9M5M - chains A and B; structure by X-ray diffraction, 2.06 A resolution.

[Chain A (and B)]
Molecule: aspartate--tRNA ligase
From: Plasmodium vivax
Notes: EC 6.1.1.12; chain B of this document is another copy of the same molecule, construct and numbering; everything in this record applies to it too
UniProt: A0A1G4H6Y1 (A0A1G4H6Y1_PLAVI); numbering as in UniProt (aligned over 96-631)
Chain sequence (536 residues; each row starts with the number of its first residue):
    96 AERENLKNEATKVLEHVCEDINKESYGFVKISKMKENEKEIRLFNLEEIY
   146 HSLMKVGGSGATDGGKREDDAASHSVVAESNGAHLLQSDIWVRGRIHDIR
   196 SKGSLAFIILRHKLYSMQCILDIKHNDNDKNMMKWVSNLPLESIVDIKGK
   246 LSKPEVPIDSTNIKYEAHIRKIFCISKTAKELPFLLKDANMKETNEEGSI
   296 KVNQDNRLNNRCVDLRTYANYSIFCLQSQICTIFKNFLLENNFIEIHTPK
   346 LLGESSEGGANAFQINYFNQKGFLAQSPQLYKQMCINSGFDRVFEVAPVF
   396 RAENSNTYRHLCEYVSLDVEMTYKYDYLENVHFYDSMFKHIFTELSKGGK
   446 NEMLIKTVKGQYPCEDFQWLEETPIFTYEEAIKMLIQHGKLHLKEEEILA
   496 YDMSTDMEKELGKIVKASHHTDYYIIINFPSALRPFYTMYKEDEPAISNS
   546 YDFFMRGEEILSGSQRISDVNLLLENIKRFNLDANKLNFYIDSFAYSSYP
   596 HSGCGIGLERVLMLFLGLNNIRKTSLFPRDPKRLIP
Not modelled in the structure: 96-97, 150-178, 351-354 (chain B: 96-99, 133-134, 150-178)
Reported in the primary citation:
  - conformationally variable residues (order/disorder transition): Val-151 to Gly-177, Leu-347 to Gln-371, Arg-396 to His-405

[Chain A / chain B interface]
Pairs across the interface - 198 pairs, chain A then chain B:
  Lys-125(A) / Glu-537(B)  salt bridge
  Ile-126(A) / Tyr-420(B)
  Met-129(A) / Tyr-420(B)  hydrophobic
  Ile-136(A) / Tyr-420(B)
  Leu-138(A) / Lys-419(B)
  Leu-138(A) / Tyr-420(B)
  Glu-142(A) / Asn-337(B)  hydrogen bond
  Arg-188(A) / Tyr-418(B)  hydrogen bond (side chain-backbone)
  Arg-188(A) / Lys-419(B)  hydrogen bond (side chain-backbone)
  Arg-188(A) / Tyr-420(B)
  Arg-188(A) / Pro-595(B)
  Arg-190(A) / Asn-382(B)  hydrogen bond (side chain-backbone)
  Arg-190(A) / Ser-383(B)
  Arg-190(A) / Gly-384(B)
  Arg-190(A) / Tyr-591(B)
  Arg-190(A) / Ser-592(B)  hydrogen bond
  Arg-190(A) / Tyr-594(B)
  His-207(A) / Asp-386(B)
  Lys-208(A) / Asn-337(B)
  Lys-208(A) / Asp-386(B)
  Glu-237(A) / Tyr-591(B)
  Glu-237(A) / Ser-592(B)  hydrogen bond (backbone-side chain)
  Ile-239(A) / Ser-592(B)
  Ile-239(A) / Ser-593(B)
  Ile-239(A) / Tyr-594(B)
  Asp-241(A) / Tyr-420(B)  hydrogen bond
  Ser-271(A) / Ser-592(B)
  Ser-271(A) / Ser-593(B)  hydrogen bond (side chain-backbone)
  Thr-273(A) / Ala-590(B)
  Thr-273(A) / Tyr-591(B)
  Thr-273(A) / Ser-592(B)
  Ala-274(A) / Val-565(B)  hydrophobic
  Ala-274(A) / Ala-590(B)  hydrogen bond (backbone-backbone)
  Lys-275(A) / Asp-587(B)  salt bridge
  Lys-275(A) / Ala-590(B)  hydrogen bond (backbone-backbone)
  Lys-275(A) / Tyr-591(B)
  Glu-276(A) / Tyr-591(B)
  Leu-277(A) / Tyr-591(B)  hydrophobic
  Pro-278(A) / Tyr-591(B)
  Asn-304(A) / Phe-584(B)
  Cys-307(A) / Met-379(B)
  Cys-307(A) / Asn-382(B)
  Cys-307(A) / Ser-383(B)  hydrogen bond (backbone-side chain)
  Cys-307(A) / Ser-588(B)
  Val-308(A) / Tyr-591(B)  hydrophobic
  Leu-310(A) / Ser-383(B)
  Arg-311(A) / Asn-382(B)  hydrogen bond (side chain-backbone)
  Arg-311(A) / Ser-383(B)
  Arg-311(A) / Tyr-591(B)  hydrogen bond (side chain-backbone)
  Tyr-316(A) / Phe-385(B)  hydrophobic
  Gln-322(A) / His-342(B)
  Ser-323(A) / Ile-339(B)
  Ser-323(A) / Glu-340(B)  hydrogen bond (side chain-backbone)
  Cys-326(A) / Glu-340(B)
  Cys-326(A) / His-342(B)  hydrogen bond
  Thr-327(A) / Leu-334(B)
  Lys-330(A) / Lys-330(B)
  Lys-330(A) / Glu-340(B)  salt bridge
  Leu-334(A) / Thr-327(B)
  Asn-337(A) / Glu-142(B)  hydrogen bond
  Asn-337(A) / Lys-208(B)
  Ile-339(A) / Ser-323(B)
  Glu-340(A) / Ser-323(B)  hydrogen bond (backbone-side chain)
  Glu-340(A) / Cys-326(B)
  Glu-340(A) / Lys-330(B)  salt bridge
  Ile-341(A) / Leu-621(B)  hydrophobic
  His-342(A) / Gln-322(B)
  His-342(A) / Cys-326(B)  hydrogen bond
  His-342(A) / Val-391(B)
  His-342(A) / Val-410(B)
  His-342(A) / Leu-603(B)
  His-342(A) / Leu-621(B)
  Pro-344(A) / Glu-408(B)
  Pro-344(A) / Phe-622(B)
  Pro-344(A) / Arg-624(B)
  Lys-345(A) / Phe-395(B)
  Lys-345(A) / Glu-408(B)  hydrogen bond (backbone-side chain)
  Leu-346(A) / Leu-369(B)  hydrophobic
  Leu-346(A) / Phe-395(B)  hydrophobic
  Leu-346(A) / Glu-408(B)  hydrogen bond (backbone-side chain)
  Leu-346(A) / Arg-624(B)  hydrogen bond (backbone-side chain)
  Leu-346(A) / Leu-629(B)
  Leu-347(A) / Leu-629(B)
  Gly-348(A) / Leu-629(B)
  Gly-348(A) / Ile-630(B)
  Phe-358(A) / Asn-361(B)
  Phe-358(A) / Tyr-362(B)  hydrophobic
  Phe-358(A) / Phe-363(B)  hydrophobic
  Gln-359(A) / Ile-360(B)
  Ile-360(A) / Ile-360(B)  hydrophobic
  Asn-361(A) / Phe-358(B)
  Tyr-362(A) / Phe-358(B)  hydrophobic
  Tyr-362(A) / Cys-407(B)
  Tyr-362(A) / Arg-624(B)
  Tyr-362(A) / Asp-625(B)  hydrogen bond (side chain-backbone)
  Tyr-362(A) / Arg-628(B)
  Tyr-362(A) / Leu-629(B)  hydrophobic
  Phe-363(A) / Phe-358(B)  hydrophobic
  Phe-363(A) / Ala-397(B)
  Phe-363(A) / Glu-398(B)
  Phe-363(A) / Asn-399(B)
  Phe-363(A) / Cys-407(B)  hydrophobic
  Phe-363(A) / Pro-626(B)  hydrophobic
  Gln-365(A) / Leu-629(B)
  Leu-369(A) / Leu-346(B)  hydrophobic
  Tyr-376(A) / Phe-622(B)  hydrophobic
  Tyr-376(A) / Arg-624(B)  hydrogen bond
  Tyr-376(A) / Pro-631(B)  hydrogen bond (side chain-backbone)
  Met-379(A) / Cys-307(B)
  Met-379(A) / Phe-622(B)  hydrophobic
  Met-379(A) / Pro-631(B)  hydrophobic
  Cys-380(A) / Leu-621(B)  hydrophobic
  Asn-382(A) / Arg-190(B)  hydrogen bond (backbone-side chain)
  Asn-382(A) / Cys-307(B)
  Asn-382(A) / Arg-311(B)  hydrogen bond (backbone-side chain)
  Ser-383(A) / Arg-190(B)
  Ser-383(A) / Cys-307(B)  hydrogen bond (side chain-backbone)
  Ser-383(A) / Leu-310(B)
  Ser-383(A) / Arg-311(B)
  Gly-384(A) / Arg-190(B)
  Gly-384(A) / Lys-208(B)
  Phe-385(A) / Tyr-316(B)  hydrophobic
  Phe-385(A) / Leu-621(B)  hydrophobic
  Asp-386(A) / His-207(B)
  Asp-386(A) / Lys-208(B)
  Val-391(A) / His-342(B)
  Pro-393(A) / Pro-393(B)
  Phe-395(A) / Leu-346(B)  hydrophobic
  Ala-397(A) / Phe-363(B)
  Glu-398(A) / Phe-363(B)
  Asn-399(A) / Phe-363(B)
  Cys-407(A) / Tyr-362(B)
  Cys-407(A) / Phe-363(B)  hydrophobic
  Glu-408(A) / Pro-344(B)
  Glu-408(A) / Lys-345(B)  hydrogen bond (side chain-backbone)
  Glu-408(A) / Leu-346(B)  hydrogen bond (side chain-backbone)
  Val-410(A) / His-342(B)
  Tyr-418(A) / Arg-188(B)  hydrogen bond (backbone-side chain)
  Lys-419(A) / Ile-126(B)
  Lys-419(A) / Leu-138(B)
  Lys-419(A) / Arg-188(B)  hydrogen bond (backbone-side chain)
  Tyr-420(A) / Ile-126(B)  hydrophobic
  Tyr-420(A) / Met-129(B)  hydrophobic
  Tyr-420(A) / Ile-136(B)
  Tyr-420(A) / Leu-138(B)
  Tyr-420(A) / Arg-188(B)
  Tyr-420(A) / Asp-241(B)  hydrogen bond
  Glu-537(A) / Lys-125(B)  salt bridge
  Phe-584(A) / Pro-631(B)  hydrophobic
  Asp-587(A) / Lys-275(B)  salt bridge
  Ser-588(A) / Cys-307(B)
  Ala-590(A) / Thr-273(B)
  Ala-590(A) / Ala-274(B)  hydrogen bond (backbone-backbone)
  Ala-590(A) / Lys-275(B)  hydrogen bond (backbone-backbone)
  Tyr-591(A) / Arg-190(B)
  Tyr-591(A) / Glu-237(B)
  Tyr-591(A) / Thr-273(B)
  Tyr-591(A) / Lys-275(B)
  Tyr-591(A) / Glu-276(B)
  Tyr-591(A) / Leu-277(B)  hydrophobic
  Tyr-591(A) / Pro-278(B)
  Tyr-591(A) / Val-308(B)  hydrophobic
  Tyr-591(A) / Arg-311(B)  hydrogen bond (backbone-side chain)
  Ser-592(A) / Arg-190(B)  hydrogen bond
  Ser-592(A) / Glu-237(B)  hydrogen bond (side chain-backbone)
  Ser-592(A) / Ile-239(B)
  Ser-592(A) / Ser-271(B)
  Ser-592(A) / Thr-273(B)
  Ser-593(A) / Ile-239(B)
  Ser-593(A) / Ser-271(B)  hydrogen bond (backbone-side chain)
  Tyr-594(A) / Arg-190(B)
  Tyr-594(A) / Ile-239(B)
  Pro-595(A) / Arg-188(B)
  Leu-603(A) / His-342(B)
  Leu-621(A) / Ile-341(B)  hydrophobic
  Leu-621(A) / His-342(B)
  Leu-621(A) / Cys-380(B)  hydrophobic
  Leu-621(A) / Phe-385(B)  hydrophobic
  Phe-622(A) / Pro-344(B)
  Phe-622(A) / Tyr-376(B)  hydrophobic
  Phe-622(A) / Met-379(B)  hydrophobic
  Phe-622(A) / Cys-380(B)  hydrophobic
  Arg-624(A) / Pro-344(B)
  Arg-624(A) / Leu-346(B)  hydrogen bond (side chain-backbone)
  Arg-624(A) / Tyr-362(B)
  Arg-624(A) / Tyr-376(B)  hydrogen bond
  Asp-625(A) / Tyr-362(B)  hydrogen bond (backbone-side chain)
  Pro-626(A) / Phe-363(B)  hydrophobic
  Arg-628(A) / Tyr-362(B)
  Leu-629(A) / Leu-346(B)
  Leu-629(A) / Leu-347(B)
  Leu-629(A) / Gly-348(B)
  Leu-629(A) / Tyr-362(B)  hydrophobic
  Leu-629(A) / Gln-365(B)
  Ile-630(A) / Phe-584(B)  hydrophobic
  Pro-631(A) / Tyr-376(B)  hydrogen bond (backbone-side chain)
  Pro-631(A) / Met-379(B)  hydrophobic
  Pro-631(A) / Phe-584(B)  hydrophobic
Also at the interface, not in a pair above, chain A (101 interface residues in all): Ser-238, Ile-270, Lys-272, Arg-306, Phe-319, Cys-320, Asn-331, Thr-343, Lys-366, Gly-367, Val-565
Also at the interface, not in a pair above, chain B (101 interface residues in all): Arg-206, Ser-238, Ile-270, Asn-305, Arg-306, Phe-319, Cys-320, Asn-331, Thr-343, Gln-359, Lys-366, Gly-367

[Summary]
The chain A/chain B interface involves 101 residues from each chain; the contacts include 42 hydrogen bonds
and 6 salt bridges. Polar pairs include Lys-125(A)/Glu-537(B), Lys-275(A)/Asp-587(B) and
Lys-330(A)/Glu-340(B). The paper reports conformational variability at Val-151(A), Leu-347(A) and Arg-396(A).
Chain A and chain B are both aspartate--tRNA ligase (Plasmodium vivax); the structure, Crystal structure of
Plasmodium vivax aspartyl-tRNA synthetase (PvDRS), was determined by X-ray diffraction, deposited together
with 9M5N, 9M5O and 9NPJ.
